Entry 7V2A (electron microscopy, 3.40 A resolution); this record covers chains A and B of the 9 polymer chains in the assembly.

# Chain A (and B)
Name: Spike glycoprotein
Source organism: Severe acute respiratory syndrome coronavirus 2
Notes: chain B of this document is another copy of the same molecule, construct and numbering; everything in this record applies to it too
UniProtKB: P0DTC2 (SPIKE_SARS2); residue numbers follow UniProt; this construct covers 1-1208
Sequence (1208 residues; each row starts with the number of its first residue):
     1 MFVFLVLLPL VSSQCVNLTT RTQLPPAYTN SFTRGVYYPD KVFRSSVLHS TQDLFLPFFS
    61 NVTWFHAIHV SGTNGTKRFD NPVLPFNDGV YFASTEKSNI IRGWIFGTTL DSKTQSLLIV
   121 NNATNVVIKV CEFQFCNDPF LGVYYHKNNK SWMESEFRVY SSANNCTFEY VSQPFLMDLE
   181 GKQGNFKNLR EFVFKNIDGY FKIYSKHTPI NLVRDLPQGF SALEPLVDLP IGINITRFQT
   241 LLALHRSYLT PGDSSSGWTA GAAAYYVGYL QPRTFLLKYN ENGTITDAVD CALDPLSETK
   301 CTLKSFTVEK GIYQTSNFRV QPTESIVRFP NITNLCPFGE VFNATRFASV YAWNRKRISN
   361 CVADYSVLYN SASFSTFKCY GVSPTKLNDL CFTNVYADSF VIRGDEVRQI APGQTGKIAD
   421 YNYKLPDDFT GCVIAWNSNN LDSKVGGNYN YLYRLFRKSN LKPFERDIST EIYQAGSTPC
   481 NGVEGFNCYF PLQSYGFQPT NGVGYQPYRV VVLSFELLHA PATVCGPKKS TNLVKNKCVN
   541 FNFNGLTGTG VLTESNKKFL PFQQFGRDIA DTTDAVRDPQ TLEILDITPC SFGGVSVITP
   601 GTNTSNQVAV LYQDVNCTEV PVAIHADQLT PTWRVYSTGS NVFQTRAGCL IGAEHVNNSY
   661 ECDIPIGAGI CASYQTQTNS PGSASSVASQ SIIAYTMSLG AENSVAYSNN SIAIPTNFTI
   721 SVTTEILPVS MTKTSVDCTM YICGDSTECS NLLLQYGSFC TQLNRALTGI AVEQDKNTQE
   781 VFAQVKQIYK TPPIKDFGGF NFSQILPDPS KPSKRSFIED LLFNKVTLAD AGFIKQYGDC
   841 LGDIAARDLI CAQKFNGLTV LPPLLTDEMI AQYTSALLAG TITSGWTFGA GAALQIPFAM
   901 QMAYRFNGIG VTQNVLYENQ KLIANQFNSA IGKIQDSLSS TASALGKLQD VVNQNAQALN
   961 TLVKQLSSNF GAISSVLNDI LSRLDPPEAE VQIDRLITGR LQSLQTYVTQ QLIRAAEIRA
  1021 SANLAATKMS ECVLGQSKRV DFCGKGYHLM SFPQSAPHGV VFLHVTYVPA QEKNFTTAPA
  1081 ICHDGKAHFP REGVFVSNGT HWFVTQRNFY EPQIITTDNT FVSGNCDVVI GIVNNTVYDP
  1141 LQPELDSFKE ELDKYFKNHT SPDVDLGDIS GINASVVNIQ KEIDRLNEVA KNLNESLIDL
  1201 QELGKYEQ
Unresolved in the structure: 1-26, 67-79, 96-98, 141-156, 177-186, 246-260, 476-485, 499-502, 621-640, 673-686, 812-814, 829-852, 1147-1208
Cystine bridges: C131-C166, C291-C301, C336-C361, C379-C432, C391-C525, C538-C590, C617-C649, C662-C671, C743-C749, C1032-C1043, C1082-C1126
Covalently attached groups: N-acetylglucosamine (NAG) linked to N122, N165, N234, N282, N331, N343, N616, N657
Sequence notes: engineered mutation G682 (Arg in P0DTC2), S683 (Arg in P0DTC2), S685 (Arg in P0DTC2), P986 (Lys in P0DTC2), P987 (Val in P0DTC2)
Curated features (UniProtKB/Swiss-Prot):
  - region: N280 to C301 (Putative superantigen), R403 to D405 (Integrin-binding motif), N448 to F456 (Immunodominant HLA epitope recognized by the CD8+), P681, A684 (Putative superantigen), S816 to Y837 (Fusion peptide 1), K835 to F855 (Fusion peptide 2), D1163 to E1202 (Heptad repeat 2)
  - site: R815, S816 (Cleavage)
  - glycosylation: N17 (N-linked (GlcNAc...) (complex) asparagine), N61 (N-linked (GlcNAc...) (hybrid) asparagine), N74 (N-linked (GlcNAc...) (complex) asparagine), N122 (N-linked (GlcNAc...) (hybrid) asparagine), N149 (N-linked (GlcNAc...) (complex) asparagine), N165 (N-linked (GlcNAc...) (complex) asparagine), N234 (N-linked (GlcNAc...) (high mannose) asparagine), N282 (N-linked (GlcNAc...) (complex) asparagine), T323 (O-linked (GalNAc) threonine), S325 (O-linked (HexNAc...) serine), N331 (N-linked (GlcNAc...) (complex) asparagine), N343 (N-linked (GlcNAc...) (complex) asparagine), N603 (N-linked (GlcNAc...) (hybrid) asparagine), N616 (N-linked (GlcNAc...) (complex) asparagine), N657 (N-linked (GlcNAc...) (complex) asparagine), T676 (O-linked (GlcNAc...) threonine), T678 (O-linked (GlcNAc...) threonine), N709 (N-linked (GlcNAc...) (high mannose) asparagine), N717 (N-linked (GlcNAc...) (hybrid) asparagine), N801 (N-linked (GlcNAc...) (hybrid) asparagine) and 6 more in UniProt
  - natural variant: L5 (L5F: In strain: Iota/B.1.526), S13 (S13I: In strain: Epsilon/B.1.427/B.1.429), L18 (L18F: In strain: Beta/B.1.351, Gamma/P.1 and 1 more), T19 (T19I: In strain: Omicron/BQ.1.1, Omicron/XBB.1.5 and 1 more; T19R: In strain: Delta/B.1.617.2, Omicron/BA.2 and 4 more), T20 (T20N: In strain: Gamma/P.1), L24 to A27 (sequence variant, change not given here; In strain: Omicron/BA.2, Omicron/BA.2.12.1 and 6 more), P26 (P26S: In strain: Gamma/P.1), Q52 (Q52H: In strain: Omicron/EG.5.1), A67 (A67V: In strain: Eta/B.1.525, Omicron/BA.1), H69 to V70 (deletion: In strain: Alpha/B.1.1.7, Eta/B.1.525 and 5 more), G75 (G75V: In strain: Lambda/C.37), T76 (T76I: In strain: Lambda/C.37), 82 further natural variant entries in UniProt
  - mutagenesis: H69 to V70 (Increased incorporation of cleaved spike into virions), N121 (N121Q: Partial loss of biliverdin affinity), R190 (R190K: Partial loss of biliverdin affinity), N234 (N234Q: Increased resistance to neutralizing antibodies), N331 (N331Q: Reduced viral infectivity), N343 (N343Q: Reduced viral infectivity), L452 (L452R: Increased resistance to neutralizing antibodies. Decreases HLA binding to NF9 epitope. Increased binding affinity to human ACE2), Y453 (Y453F: Decreased HLA binding to NF9 epitope. Increased binding affinity to human ACE2), A475 (A475V: Increased resistance to neutralizing antibodies), V483 (V483A: Increased resistance to neutralizing antibodies), E484 (E484D: Increased replication in human TMEM106B overexpressing cells), F490 (F490L: Increased resistance to neutralizing antibodies and human covalescent sera neutralization), 12 further mutagenesis entries in UniProt
Reported in the primary citation:
  - post-translational modification sites: N343
  - mutagenesis - V341I, F342L, V367F: unchanged binding to The heavy chain of XG014 (citing earlier work)

# Interface between chain A and chain B
Pairs across the interface (139):
  N317(A) - D737(B)  hydrogen bond
  R319(A) - D745(B)  salt bridge
  R357(A) - Y200(B)  hydrogen bond
  R357(A) - P230(B)  hydrogen bond (side chain-backbone)
  G381(A) - R983(B)  hydrogen bond (backbone-side chain)
  V382(A) - R983(B)
  S383(A) - R983(B)  hydrogen bond (backbone-backbone)
  S383(A) - L984(B)
  S383(A) - D985(B)
  K386(A) - L981(B)  hydrogen bond (side chain-backbone)
  K386(A) - S982(B)
  K386(A) - L984(B)  hydrogen bond (side chain-backbone)
  L390(A) - R983(B)
  N394(A) - Y200(B)  hydrogen bond
  Y396(A) - Y200(B)
  L455(A) - A372(B)  hydrophobic
  L517(A) - R983(B)
  A520(A) - K41(B)
  P521(A) - K41(B)
  T547(A) - N978(B)  hydrogen bond (backbone-side chain)
  K557(A) - F43(B)
  K558(A) - F43(B)
  F559(A) - F43(B)  hydrophobic
  L560(A) - E224(B)
  F562(A) - D40(B)
  F562(A) - K41(B)
  F562(A) - E224(B)
  F562(A) - P225(B)
  Q563(A) - K41(B)
  Q563(A) - F43(B)  hydrogen bond (side chain-backbone)
  Q564(A) - K41(B)
  F565(A) - K41(B)
  F565(A) - V42(B)
  F565(A) - F43(B)  hydrogen bond (backbone-backbone)
  G566(A) - F43(B)
  R567(A) - F43(B)  hydrogen bond (backbone-backbone)
  D568(A) - V47(B)
  D568(A) - F855(B)
  I569(A) - K964(B)
  A570(A) - V963(B)
  D571(A) - S967(B)
  D571(A) - S975(B)  hydrogen bond
  F592(A) - M740(B)  hydrophobic
  F592(A) - F855(B)
  F592(A) - G857(B)
  D614(A) - K854(B)
  D614(A) - T859(B)  hydrogen bond
  A647(A) - P862(B)  hydrophobic
  P665(A) - L864(B)  hydrophobic
  A668(A) - P863(B)  hydrogen bond (backbone-backbone)
  A668(A) - L864(B)
  A668(A) - T866(B)  hydrogen bond (backbone-side chain)
  G669(A) - L864(B)  hydrogen bond (backbone-backbone)
  G669(A) - T866(B)  hydrogen bond (backbone-side chain)
  G669(A) - M869(B)
  T696(A) - M869(B)
  M697(A) - L864(B)  hydrophobic
  M697(A) - M869(B)
  L699(A) - K786(B)
  L699(A) - I788(B)  hydrophobic
  L699(A) - Q872(B)
  L699(A) - Y873(B)
  A701(A) - Q787(B)
  A701(A) - I788(B)  hydrogen bond (backbone-backbone)
  E702(A) - I788(B)
  E702(A) - K790(B)
  N703(A) - Q787(B)
  N703(A) - I788(B)  hydrogen bond (backbone-backbone)
  N703(A) - Y789(B)
  S704(A) - Y789(B)
  S704(A) - K790(B)  hydrogen bond (side chain-backbone)
  S704(A) - T791(B)
  V705(A) - T883(B)
  A706(A) - Q895(B)  hydrogen bond (backbone-side chain)
  Y707(A) - D796(B)
  Y707(A) - F797(B)  hydrophobic
  Y707(A) - T883(B)
  Y707(A) - I896(B)
  Y707(A) - P897(B)  hydrophobic
  Y707(A) - F898(B)  hydrogen bond (side chain-backbone)
  N709(A) - D796(B)
  N709(A) - P897(B)
  S711(A) - Q895(B)
  S711(A) - P897(B)
  I712(A) - Q895(B)
  I712(A) - I896(B)  hydrophobic
  A713(A) - L894(B)
  A713(A) - Q895(B)  hydrogen bond (backbone-backbone)
  P715(A) - L894(B)
  T961(A) - S758(B)
  T961(A) - Q762(B)
  Q965(A) - G757(B)
  Q965(A) - S758(B)  hydrogen bond
  S968(A) - Q755(B)
  S968(A) - G757(B)  hydrogen bond (side chain-backbone)
  N969(A) - Q755(B)
  F970(A) - Q755(B)  hydrogen bond (backbone-backbone)
  G971(A) - Q755(B)
  R995(A) - D994(B)  salt bridge
  Q1002(A) - F759(B)
  Q1002(A) - Q1005(B)
  T1006(A) - Q762(B)
  T1006(A) - Q1005(B)  hydrogen bond
  Q1010(A) - L1012(B)
  E1017(A) - R1019(B)
  R1039(A) - T1027(B)
  R1039(A) - E1031(B)  salt bridge
  R1039(A) - R1039(B)
  V1040(A) - S1030(B)
  V1040(A) - L1034(B)
  V1040(A) - G1035(B)
  D1041(A) - Q784(B)
  D1041(A) - S1030(B)  hydrogen bond
  K1045(A) - K786(B)
  K1045(A) - G889(B)  hydrogen bond (side chain-backbone)
  K1045(A) - A890(B)
  G1046(A) - A890(B)
  Y1047(A) - A890(B)  hydrophobic
  E1072(A) - A892(B)
  E1072(A) - L894(B)
  N1074(A) - Q895(B)
  T1077(A) - P897(B)
  T1077(A) - M900(B)
  P1079(A) - Y917(B)
  F1089(A) - Q913(B)
  F1089(A) - N914(B)
  F1089(A) - Y917(B)  hydrophobic
  P1090(A) - Q913(B)  hydrogen bond (backbone-side chain)
  V1094(A) - Y904(B)
  R1107(A) - Y904(B)  hydrogen bond
  F1121(A) - Q913(B)
  F1121(A) - N914(B)
  S1123(A) - N914(B)
  S1123(A) - E918(B)
  V1128(A) - Y917(B)
  V1128(A) - E918(B)
  V1129(A) - Y917(B)  hydrophobic
  L1141(A) - E1144(B)
  L1145(A) - E1144(B)
Interface residues without a listed pair, chain A (100 interface residues in all): G548, P589, Q613, I666, G667, I670, C671, G700, S708, N710, I714, Q957, S1003, T1009, I1013, V1068, R1091, G1093, I1130
Interface residues without a listed pair, chain B (92 interface residues in all): Y38, R44, I231, N282, T739, Y756, R765, P792, N856, L861, T887, G891, A893, T912, Q920, I973, T1009, I1013

# Overview
100 residues of chain A and 92 residues of chain B are in contact, with 32 hydrogen bonds and 3 salt bridges.
Polar contacts include R319(A)-D745(B), R995(A)-D994(B) and R1039(A)-E1031(B). From the paper: V341I, F342L
and V367F of chain A leave binding to The heavy chain of XG014 unchanged; a modification site at N343(A).
Chain A and chain B are both Spike glycoprotein (Severe acute respiratory syndrome coronavirus 2); the
structure, SARS-CoV-2 Spike trimer in complex with XG014 Fab, was determined by electron microscopy.
